PDB entry 8RE4 | electron microscopy, 2.80 A resolution | chains C and N of the 9 polymer chains in the assembly

# Chain C
Protein: DNA-directed RNA polymerase subunit beta
Source organism: Escherichia coli K-12
UniProt: P0A8V2 (RPOB_ECOLI); residue numbers follow UniProt; this construct covers 1-1341
Amino-acid sequence (1341 residues; each row starts with the number of its first residue):
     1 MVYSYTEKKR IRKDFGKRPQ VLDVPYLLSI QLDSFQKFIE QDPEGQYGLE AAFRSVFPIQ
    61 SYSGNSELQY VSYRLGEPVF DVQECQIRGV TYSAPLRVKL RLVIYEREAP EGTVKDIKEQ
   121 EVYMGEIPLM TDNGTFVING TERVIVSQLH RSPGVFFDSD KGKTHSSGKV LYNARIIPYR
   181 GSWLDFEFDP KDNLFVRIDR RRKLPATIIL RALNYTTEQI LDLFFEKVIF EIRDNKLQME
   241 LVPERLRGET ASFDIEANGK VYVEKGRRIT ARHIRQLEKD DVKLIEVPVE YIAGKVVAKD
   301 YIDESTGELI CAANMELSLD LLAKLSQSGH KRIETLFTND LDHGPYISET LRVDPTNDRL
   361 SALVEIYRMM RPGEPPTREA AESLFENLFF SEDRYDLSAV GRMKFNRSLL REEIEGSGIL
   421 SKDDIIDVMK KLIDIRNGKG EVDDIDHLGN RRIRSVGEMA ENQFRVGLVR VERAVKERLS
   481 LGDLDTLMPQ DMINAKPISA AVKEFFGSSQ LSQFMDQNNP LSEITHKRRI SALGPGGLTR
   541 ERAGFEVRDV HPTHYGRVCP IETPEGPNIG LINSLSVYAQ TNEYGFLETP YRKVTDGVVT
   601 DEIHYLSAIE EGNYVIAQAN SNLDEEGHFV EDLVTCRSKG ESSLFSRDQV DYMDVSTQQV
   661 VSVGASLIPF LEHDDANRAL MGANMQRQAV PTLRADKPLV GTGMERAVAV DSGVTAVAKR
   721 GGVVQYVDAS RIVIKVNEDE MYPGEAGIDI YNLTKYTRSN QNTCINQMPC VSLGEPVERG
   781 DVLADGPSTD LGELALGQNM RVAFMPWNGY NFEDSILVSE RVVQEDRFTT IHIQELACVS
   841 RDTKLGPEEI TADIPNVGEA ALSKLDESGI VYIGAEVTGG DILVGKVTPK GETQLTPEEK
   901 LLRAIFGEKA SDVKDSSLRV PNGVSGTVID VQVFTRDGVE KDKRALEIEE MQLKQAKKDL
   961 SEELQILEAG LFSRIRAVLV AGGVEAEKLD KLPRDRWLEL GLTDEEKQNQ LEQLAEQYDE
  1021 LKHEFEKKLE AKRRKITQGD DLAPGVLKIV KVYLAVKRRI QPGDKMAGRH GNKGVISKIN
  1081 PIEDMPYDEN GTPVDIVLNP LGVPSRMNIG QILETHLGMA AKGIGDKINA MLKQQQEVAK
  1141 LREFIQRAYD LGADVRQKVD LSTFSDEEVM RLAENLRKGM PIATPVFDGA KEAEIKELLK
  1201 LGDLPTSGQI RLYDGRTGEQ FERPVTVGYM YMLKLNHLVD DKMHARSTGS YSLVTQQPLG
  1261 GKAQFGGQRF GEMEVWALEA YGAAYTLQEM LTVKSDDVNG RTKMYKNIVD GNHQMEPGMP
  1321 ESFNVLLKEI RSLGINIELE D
UniProt features mapped onto this chain:
  - modified residue (N6-acetyllysine): Lys1022, Lys1200

# Chain N
Molecule: 47-nt DNA strand
Source organism: Klebsiella oxytoca
Sequence (47 nucleotides; row label = number of the first residue in the row; note: 3 numbers in that range are skipped by the numbering (no residue carries them; nothing is unmodelled there); numbers below 1 keep their minus sign (DG-29 is residue -29)):
   -29 GCTGGCACGA CTTTTGCACT C
    -5 TAAATAATAG ATCATGCTGT TGCACA

# Interface between chain C and chain N
Pairs across the interface (19):
  Arg151(C) with DT2(N), hydrogen bond to the base; DA3(N), base contact
  Arg175(C) with DT2(N), hydrogen bond to the phosphate
  Gly181(C) with DA1(N), hydrogen bond to the base
  Trp183(C) with DA1(N), stacking on the base; DT2(N), sugar contact
  Asp199(C) with DA0(N), base contact; DA1(N), base contact
  Arg200(C) with DT2(N), sugar contact
  Arg371(C) with DA-3(N), base contact
  Arg394(C) with DA-2(N), hydrogen bond to the base
  Ile445(C) with DA3(N), base contact
  Arg473(C) with DA-3(N), salt bridge to the phosphate
  Leu538(C) with DT2(N), base contact; DA3(N), base contact
  Glu541(C) with DG4(N), sugar contact
  Arg542(C) with DA3(N), phosphate contact; DG4(N), salt bridge to the phosphate
  Val547(C) with DA3(N), base contact
Interface residues without a listed pair, chain C (18 interface residues in all): Ser182, Asp446, Gly537, Thr539
Interface residues without a listed pair, chain N (8 interface residues in all): DA-4

# In short
18 residues of chain C face 8 of chain N across their interface; the contacts include 4 hydrogen bonds, 2 salt
bridges and 1 aromatic stacking contact. Polar pairs include Arg151(C)-DT2(N), Gly181(C)-DA1(N) and
Arg394(C)-DA-2(N).
Chain C is DNA-directed RNA polymerase subunit beta (Escherichia coli K-12) and chain N is a 47-nt DNA strand
(Klebsiella oxytoca); the structure, Cryo-EM structure of bacterial RNA polymerase-sigma54 initial
transcribing complex - 5nt pre-translocated complex, was determined by electron microscopy together with 8REA,
8REB, 8REC, 8RED and 8REE from the same study.
